Entry 3BDM (X-ray diffraction, 2.70 A resolution); this record covers chains B and C of the 28 polymer chains in the assembly.

# Chain B
Molecule: Proteasome component Y13
Organism: Saccharomyces cerevisiae
Notes: EC 3.4.25.1
UniProt: P23638 (PSA4_YEAST); the construct lacks a stretch of the UniProt sequence and is renumbered around it, so the offset changes along the chain: 3-63 = UniProt 1-61; 64-144 = UniProt 63-143; 145-200 = UniProt 145-200; 202-204 = UniProt 201-203; 2 more segments
Amino-acid sequence (258 residues; each row starts with the number of its first residue; note: 1 number in that range is skipped by the numbering (no residue carries it; nothing is unmodelled there); a row labelled like 20A-20B holds insertion residues (20A, then the next letters in order)):
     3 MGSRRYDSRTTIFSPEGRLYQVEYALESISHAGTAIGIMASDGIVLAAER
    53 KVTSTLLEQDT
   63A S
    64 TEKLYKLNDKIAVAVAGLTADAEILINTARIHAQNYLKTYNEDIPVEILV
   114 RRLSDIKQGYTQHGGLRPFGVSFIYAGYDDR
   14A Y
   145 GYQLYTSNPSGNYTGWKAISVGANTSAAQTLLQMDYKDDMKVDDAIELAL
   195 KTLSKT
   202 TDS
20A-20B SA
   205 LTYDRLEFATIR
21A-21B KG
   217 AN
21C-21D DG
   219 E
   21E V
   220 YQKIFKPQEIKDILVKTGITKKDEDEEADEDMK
Disordered / not traced: 3, 240-252
Curated features (UniProtKB/Swiss-Prot):
  - cross-link (Glycyl lysine isopeptide (Lys-Gly)): Lys101 (interchain with G-Cter in ubiquitin), Lys199 (interchain with G-Cter in ubiquitin), Lys225 (interchain with G-Cter in ubiquitin)

# Chain C
Molecule: Proteasome component PRE6
Organism: Saccharomyces cerevisiae
Notes: EC 3.4.25.1
UniProt: P40303 (PSA7_YEAST); the construct lacks a stretch of the UniProt sequence and is renumbered around it, so the offset changes along the chain: 5-62 = UniProt 1-58; 63-143 = UniProt 60-140; 145-180 = UniProt 144-179; 182-203 = UniProt 184-205; 1 more segments
Amino-acid sequence (254 residues; numbered 5 to 254 plus 7 insertion-coded residues; 3 numbers in that range are skipped by the numbering (no residue carries them; nothing is unmodelled there); the number before each row is that of its first residue; a row labelled like 18A-18D holds insertion residues (18A, then the next letters in order)):
     5 MSGYDRALSIFSPDGHIFQVEYALEAVKRGTCAVGVKGKNCVVLGCERRS
    55 TLKLQDTR
   62A I
    63 TPSKVSKIDSHVVLSFSGLNADSRILIEKARVEAQSHRLTLEDPVTVEYL
   113 TRYVAGVQQRYTQSGGVRPFGVSTLIAGFDP
   14A R
   144 D
   14B D
   145 EPKLYQTEPSGIYSSWSAQTIGRNSKTVREFLEKNY
18A-18D DRKE
   182 PPATVEECVKLTVRSLLEVVQT
   206 GAKNIEITVVKPDSDIVALSSEEINQYVTQIEQEKQEQQEQDKKKKSNH
Disordered / not traced: 5-6, 244-254
Curated features (UniProtKB/Swiss-Prot):
  - modified residue: Thr63 (Phosphothreonine)

# How chain B and chain C interact
Contacting residue pairs - 71 pairs, chain B then chain C:
  Arg6(B) - Arg10(C)
  Asp9(B) - Tyr8(C)  hydrogen bond
  Asp9(B) - Arg10(C)  salt bridge
  Arg11(B) - Arg10(C)
  Thr13(B) - Leu12(C)
  Thr13(B) - Arg130(C)
  Ile14(B) - Gln23(C)
  Tyr14A(B) - Arg62(C)  hydrogen bond (backbone-side chain)
  Phe15(B) - Gln23(C)  hydrogen bond (backbone-side chain)
  Phe15(B) - Tyr26(C)
  Phe15(B) - Ala27(C)  hydrophobic
  Phe15(B) - Leu81(C)  hydrophobic
  Phe15(B) - Arg130(C)
  Phe15(B) - Pro131(C)
  Phe15(B) - Gly133(C)
  Ser16(B) - Tyr26(C)
  Pro17(B) - Tyr26(C)  hydrophobic
  Pro17(B) - Glu29(C)
  Glu18(B) - Glu29(C)
  Glu18(B) - Arg33(C)  hydrogen bond (backbone-side chain)
  Gly19(B) - Tyr26(C)
  Gly19(B) - Glu29(C)
  Gly19(B) - Ala30(C)
  Arg20(B) - Arg33(C)
  Leu21(B) - Arg130(C)
  Met41(B) - Asp60(C)
  Glu110(B) - Ile62A(C)
  Arg114(B) - Arg86(C)
  Ser117(B) - Arg86(C)  hydrogen bond (backbone-side chain)
  Asp118(B) - Arg86(C)  salt bridge
  Gln121(B) - Ala83(C)
  Gln121(B) - Asp84(C)
  Gln121(B) - Ile87(C)
  Thr124(B) - Arg130(C)  hydrogen bond (backbone-side chain)
  Gln125(B) - Tyr123(C)
  Gln125(B) - Gly128(C)
  Gln125(B) - Val129(C)
  Gln125(B) - Arg130(C)  hydrogen bond (backbone-backbone)
  Gln125(B) - Phe132(C)
  His126(B) - Gly128(C)
  His126(B) - Val129(C)
  Gly127(B) - Tyr8(C)
  Gly127(B) - Gly128(C)  hydrogen bond (backbone-backbone)
  Gly128(B) - Tyr8(C)
  Tyr146(B) - Arg62(C)  hydrogen bond (backbone-side chain)
  Gln147(B) - Ile62A(C)
  Leu148(B) - Ile62A(C)
  Tyr149(B) - Ile62A(C)
  Ser154(B) - Ala83(C)
  Gly155(B) - Ala83(C)
  Gly155(B) - Arg86(C)  hydrogen bond (backbone-side chain)
  Asn156(B) - Asn82(C)  hydrogen bond
  Tyr157(B) - Pro64(C)
  Tyr157(B) - Arg86(C)
  Thr158(B) - Thr63(C)
  Gly159(B) - Gln59(C)
  Gly159(B) - Asp60(C)  hydrogen bond (backbone-backbone)
  Gly159(B) - Ile62A(C)
  Gly159(B) - Thr63(C)  hydrogen bond (backbone-side chain)
  Trp160(B) - Leu56(C)  hydrophobic
  Trp160(B) - Leu58(C)
  Trp160(B) - Gln59(C)
  Trp160(B) - Asp60(C)
  Lys161(B) - Leu58(C)  hydrogen bond (backbone-backbone)
  Lys161(B) - Gln59(C)
  Ala162(B) - Leu58(C)
  Gln173(B) - Leu56(C)
  Gln173(B) - Leu58(C)
  Gln177(B) - Lys57(C)
  Gln177(B) - Leu58(C)
  Tyr180(B) - Leu58(C)  hydrophobic
Also at the interface, not in a pair above, chain B (41 interface residues in all): Leu176

# Summary
Chain B and chain C form an interface of 41 and 31 residues respectively; the contacts include 14 hydrogen
bonds and 2 salt bridges. Polar pairs include Asp9(B)-Arg10(C), Asp118(B)-Arg86(C) and Asp9(B)-Tyr8(C).
Here chain B is Proteasome component Y13 and chain C is Proteasome component PRE6, both from Saccharomyces
cerevisiae. Entry 3BDM (yeast 20S proteasome:glidobactin A-complex) was determined by X-ray diffraction,
deposited together with 2ZCY.
